7MD3 - chains C and G of the 8 polymer chains in the assembly; structure by electron microscopy, 3.30 A resolution.

Chain C:
Protein: ATP synthase subunit alpha
Organism: Saccharomyces cerevisiae
Reference sequence: A0A6A5Q4L9 (A0A6A5Q4L9_YEASX); residues 1-510 here correspond to UniProt positions 36-545 (UniProt number = residue number + 35)
Chain sequence (510 residues; numbered 1 to 510; the number before each row is that of its first residue):
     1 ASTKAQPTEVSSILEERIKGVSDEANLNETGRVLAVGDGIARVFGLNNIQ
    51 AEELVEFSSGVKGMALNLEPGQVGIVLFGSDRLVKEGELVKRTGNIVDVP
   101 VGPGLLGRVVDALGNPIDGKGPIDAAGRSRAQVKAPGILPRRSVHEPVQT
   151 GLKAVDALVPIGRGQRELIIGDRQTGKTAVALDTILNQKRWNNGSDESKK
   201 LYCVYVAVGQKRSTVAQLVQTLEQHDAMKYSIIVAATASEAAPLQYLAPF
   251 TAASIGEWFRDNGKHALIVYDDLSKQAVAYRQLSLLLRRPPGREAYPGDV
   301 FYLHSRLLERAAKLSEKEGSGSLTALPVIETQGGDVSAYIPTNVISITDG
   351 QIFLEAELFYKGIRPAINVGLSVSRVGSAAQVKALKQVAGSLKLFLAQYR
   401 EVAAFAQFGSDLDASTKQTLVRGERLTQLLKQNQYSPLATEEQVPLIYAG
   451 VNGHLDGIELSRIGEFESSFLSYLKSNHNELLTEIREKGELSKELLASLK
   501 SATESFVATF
Disordered / not traced: 1-25
Metal / ion sites: Mg2+: T178 (together with ATP)
Ligand contacts:
  - ATP: R173, Q174, T175, G176, K177, T178, A179, D271, F359, R364, Q432, N433, Q434
  - Apoptolidin A (ZH7; (3E,5E,7E,9R,10R,11E,13E,17S,18S,20S)-18-methoxy-20-[(R)-[(2R,3R,4S,5R,6R)-6-[(2R)-3-methoxy-2-[(2R,4S,5S,6S)-5-[(2S,4R,5R,6R)-4-methoxy-6-methyl-5-oxidanyl-oxan-2-yl]oxy-4,6-dimethyl-4-oxidanyl-oxan-2-yl]oxy-propyl]-3,5-dimethyl-2,4-bis(oxidanyl)oxan-2-yl]-oxidanyl-methyl]-10-[(2R,3S,4S,5R,6S)-5-methoxy-6-methyl-3,4-bis(oxidanyl)oxan-2-yl]oxy-3,5,7,9,13-pentamethyl-17-oxidanyl-1-oxacycloicosa-3,5,7,11,13-pentaen-2-one): A404, F405, F408, D411, L412

Chain G:
Protein: ATP synthase subunit gamma
Organism: Saccharomyces cerevisiae
Reference sequence: A0A6A5Q493 (A0A6A5Q493_YEASX); residues 1-278 here correspond to UniProt positions 34-311 (UniProt number = residue number + 33)
Chain sequence (278 residues; numbered 1 to 278; the number before each row is that of its first residue):
     1 ATLKEVEMRLKSIKNIEKITKTMKIVASTRLSKAEKAKISAKKMDEAEQL
    51 FYKNAETKNLDVEATETGAPKELIVAITSDKGLCGSIHSQLAKAVRRHLN
   101 DQPNADIVTIGDKIKMQLLRTHPNNIKLSINGIGKDAPTFQESALIADKL
   151 LSVMKAGTYPKISIFYNDPVSSLSFEPSEKPIFNAKTIEQSPSFGKFEID
   201 TDANVPRDLFEYTLANQMLTAMAQGYAAEISARRNAMDNASKNAGDMINR
   251 YSILYNRTRQAVITNELVDIITGASSLG
Disordered / not traced: 57-72, 100-106, 184-203, 276-278
Ligand contacts: Apoptolidin A (ZH7; (3E,5E,7E,9R,10R,11E,13E,17S,18S,20S)-18-methoxy-20-[(R)-[(2R,3R,4S,5R,6R)-6-[(2R)-3-methoxy-2-[(2R,4S,5S,6S)-5-[(2S,4R,5R,6R)-4-methoxy-6-methyl-5-oxidanyl-oxan-2-yl]oxy-4,6-dimethyl-4-oxidanyl-oxan-2-yl]oxy-propyl]-3,5-dimethyl-2,4-bis(oxidanyl)oxan-2-yl]-oxidanyl-methyl]-10-[(2R,3S,4S,5R,6S)-5-methoxy-6-methyl-3,4-bis(oxidanyl)oxan-2-yl]oxy-3,5,7,9,13-pentamethyl-17-oxidanyl-1-oxacycloicosa-3,5,7,11,13-pentaen-2-one): I16, I19, T20, T22, M23, V26, R30, D80, K81, G82, L83, R233

How chain C and chain G interact:
Pairs across the interface (7; chain C residue first):
  P291(C) - T272(G)
  G292(C) - D269(G)
  R293(C) - D269(G)
  E294(C) - D269(G)  hydrogen bond (backbone-side chain)
  A295(C) - D269(G)  hydrogen bond (backbone-side chain)
  D411(C) - G82(G)  hydrogen bond (side chain-backbone)
  D411(C) - K113(G)  salt bridge
Also at the interface, not in a pair above, chain C (9 interface residues in all): G334, D335, S410
Also at the interface, not in a pair above, chain G (9 interface residues in all): E5, D80, K81, M116, G273

In short:
Chain C and chain G each contribute 9 residues to their interface; the contacts include 3 hydrogen bonds and 1
salt bridge. Polar contacts include D411(C)-K113(G), E294(C)-D269(G) and A295(C)-D269(G). Apoptolidin A is
bound between chain C and chain G. Chain C binds ATP.
Chain C is ATP synthase subunit alpha and chain G is ATP synthase subunit gamma, both from Saccharomyces
cerevisiae; the structure, The F1 region of apoptolidin-bound Saccharomyces cerevisiae ATP synthase, was
determined by electron microscopy, deposited together with 7MD2.
